Entry 5DS5 (X-ray diffraction, 2.95 A resolution); this record covers chains C and H of the 8 polymer chains in the assembly.

# Chain C
Molecule: CRISPR-associated endonuclease Cas1
Organism: Escherichia coli (strain K12)
Notes: EC 3.1.-.-
UniProt: Q46896 (CAS1_ECOLI); residues 1-305 here = UniProt positions 1-305
Sequence (306 residues; each row starts with the number of its first residue; numbering starts at 0):
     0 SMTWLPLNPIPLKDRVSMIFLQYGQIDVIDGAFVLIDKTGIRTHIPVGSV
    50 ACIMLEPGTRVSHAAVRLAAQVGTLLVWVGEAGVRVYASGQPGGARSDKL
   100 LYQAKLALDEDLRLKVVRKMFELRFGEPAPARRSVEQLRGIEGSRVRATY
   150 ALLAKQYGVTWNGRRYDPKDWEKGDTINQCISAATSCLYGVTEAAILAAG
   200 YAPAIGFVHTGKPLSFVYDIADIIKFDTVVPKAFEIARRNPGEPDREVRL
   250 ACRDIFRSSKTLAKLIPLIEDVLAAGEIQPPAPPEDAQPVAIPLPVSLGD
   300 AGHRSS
Disordered / not traced: 0-15, 164-173, 278-305
Differences from the reference sequence: expression tag (0)
Curated features (UniProtKB/Swiss-Prot):
  - binding site (Mg(2+)): Glu141, His208, Asp221
From the paper describing this entry:
  - mutagenesis - R59D, R66D: decreased binding to 5 nt overhang protospacer
  - mutagenesis - R59D, R66D: decreased catalytic activity on protospacer substrates
  - mutagenesis - Y22A: decreased catalytic activity on splayed ends

# Chain H
Molecule: 28-nt DNA strand
Sequence (28 nucleotides; each row starts with the number of its first residue):
     1 ATTTACTACTCGTTCTGGTGTTTCTCGT
Ion coordination: Mg2+: DT19, DG20 (shared with 2 residues of chain B)

# Chain C / chain H interface
Contacting residue pairs (26; chain C residue first):
  Tyr22(C) - DT23(H)  hydrogen bond to the base
  Pro56(C) - DT23(H)  phosphate contact
  Gly79(C) - DC24(H)  phosphate contact
  Glu80(C) - DT23(H)  sugar contact
  Glu80(C) - DC24(H)  hydrogen bond to the phosphate
  Val83(C) - DC24(H)  phosphate contact
  Arg84(C) - DT25(H)  salt bridge to the phosphate
  Tyr86(C) - DC24(H)  hydrogen bond to the phosphate
  Arg163(C) - DG27(H)  hydrogen bond to the phosphate
  Arg163(C) - DT28(H)  salt bridge to the phosphate
  Asn177(C) - DG27(H)  base contact
  Gln178(C) - DG27(H)  base contact
  Ser181(C) - DC26(H)  sugar contact
  Ser181(C) - DG27(H)  hydrogen bond to the base
  Thr184(C) - DG27(H)  sugar contact
  Thr184(C) - DT28(H)  hydrogen bond to the phosphate
  Ser185(C) - DC26(H)  hydrogen bond to the phosphate
  Ser185(C) - DG27(H)  hydrogen bond to the phosphate
  Tyr188(C) - DT28(H)  hydrogen bond to the phosphate
  His208(C) - DT28(H)  hydrogen bond to the phosphate
  Tyr217(C) - DT28(H)  hydrogen bond to the base
  Asp244(C) - DC26(H)  base contact
  Arg245(C) - DT22(H)  salt bridge to the phosphate
  Arg245(C) - DT23(H)  salt bridge to the phosphate
  Arg248(C) - DT23(H)  salt bridge to the phosphate
  Arg248(C) - DC24(H)  sugar contact
Other interface residues (no listed pair), chain C (21 interface residues in all): Lys211, Leu249

# Summary
21 residues of chain C face 7 of chain H across their interface, with 11 hydrogen bonds and 5 salt bridges.
Polar pairs include Tyr22(C)-DT23(H), Ser181(C)-DG27(H) and Tyr217(C)-DT28(H). The paper reports that R59D and
R66D of chain C reduce binding to 5 nt overhang protospacer; R59D and R66D of chain C reduce catalytic
activity on protospacer substrates.
Here chain C is CRISPR-associated endonuclease Cas1 (Escherichia coli (strain K12)) and chain H is a 28-nt DNA
strand. Entry 5DS5 (Crystal structure the Escherichia coli Cas1-Cas2 complex bound to protospacer DNA and Mg)
was determined by X-ray diffraction, deposited together with 5DS4 and 5DS6.
